PDB entry 1K5G | X-ray diffraction, 3.10 A resolution | chains A and C of the 3 polymer chains in the assembly

# Chain A
Protein: GTP-binding nuclear protein RAN
Source organism: Homo sapiens
UniProt: P62826 (RAN_HUMAN); residues 1-216 here = UniProt positions 1-216
Amino-acid sequence (216 residues; numbered 1 to 216; the number before each row is that of its first residue):
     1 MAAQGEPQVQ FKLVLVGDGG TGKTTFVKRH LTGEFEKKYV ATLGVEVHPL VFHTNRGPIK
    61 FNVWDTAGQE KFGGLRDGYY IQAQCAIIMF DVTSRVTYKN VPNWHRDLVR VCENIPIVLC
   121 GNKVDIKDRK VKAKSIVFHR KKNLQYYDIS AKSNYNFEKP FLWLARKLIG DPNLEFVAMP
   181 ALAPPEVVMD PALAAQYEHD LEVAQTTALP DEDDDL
Unresolved in the structure: 1-7, 214-216
Bound ions: Mg2+: Thr24, Thr42 (together with GDP, aluminium fluoride)
Residues lining bound ligands:
  - aluminium fluoride (AF3): Gly19, Gly20, Lys23, Tyr39, Ala41, Thr42, Thr66, Ala67, Gly68, Gln69
  - GDP: Asp18, Gly19, Gly20, Thr21, Gly22, Lys23, Thr24, Thr25, Phe35, Glu36, Lys37, Lys38, Tyr39, Val40, Thr42, Asp65, Thr66, Asn122, Lys123, Asp125, Ile126, Ser150, Ala151, Lys152
UniProt features mapped onto this chain:
  - region: Lys37 to Val45 (Switch-I), Gly68 to Gln84 (Switch-II), Asp211 to Leu216 (Interaction with RANBP1)
  - binding site (GTP): Asp18 to Thr25, Glu36 to Thr42, Gly68, Asn122 to Asp125, Ser150 to Lys152
  - site: Gln69 (Essential for GTP hydrolysis)
  - modified residue: Ala2 (N-acetylalanine), Thr24 (Phosphothreonine), Lys37 (N6-acetyllysine), Lys60 (N6-acetyllysine), Lys71 (N6-acetyllysine), Lys99 (N6-acetyllysine), Lys134 (N6-acetyllysine), Lys159 (N6-acetyllysine)
  - cross-link (Glycyl lysine isopeptide (Lys-Gly)): Lys71 (interchain with G-Cter in SUMO2), Lys152 (interchain with G-Cter in SUMO2)
  - mutagenesis: Gly19 (G19V: Blocks DNA replication; when associated with L-69), Thr24 (T24L: Has low binding affinity for GTP and GDP. Almost completely abolishes interaction with BIRC5; T24N: Has low binding affinity for GTP and GDP. Decreases nuclear import of proteins and RNA ...), Thr25 (T25A: Minor effect on the interaction with the alpha phosphate group of bound GTP), Lys37 (K37Q: Mimics acetylation; enhances the nuclear export of RELA/p65; K37R: Decreased acetylation), Tyr39 (Y39A: Abolishes steric hindrance that traps the essential Q-69 in an unreactive position, and causes slow GTP hydrolysis in wild-type ...), Gln69 (Q69L: Strongly decreased GTPase activity. Probably locked in the GTP-bound form. Loss of interaction with NUTF2. Decreases nuclear location and leads to cytoplasmic location during interphase ...), Glu70 (E70A: Strongly decreases the relase of bound GDP), Arg76 (R76E: Probable loss of interaction with NUTF2. Loss of transport to the nucleus), Lys134 (K134Q: Loss of normal mitotic chromosome segregation and defective mitotic spindle orientation; K134R: Loss of normal mitotic chromosome segregation and formation of sister chromatid bridges), Asp211 to Leu216 (No effect on GTPase activity. Abolishes interaction with RANBP1)

# Chain C
Protein: Ran GTPase activating protein 1
Source organism: Schizosaccharomyces pombe
UniProt: P41391 (RNA1_SCHPO); residue numbers follow UniProt; this construct covers 1-386
Amino-acid sequence (386 residues; each row starts with the number of its first residue):
     1 MARFSIEGKS LKLDAITTED EKSVFAVLLE DDSVKEIVLS GNTIGTEAAR WLSENIASKK
    61 DLEIAEFSDI FTGRVKDEIP EALRLLLQAL LKCPKLHTVR LSDNAFGPTA QEPLIDFLSK
   121 HTPLEHLYLH NNGLGPQAGA KIARALQELA VNKKAKNAPP LRSIICGRNR LENGSMKEWA
   181 KTFQSHRLLH TVKMVQNGIR PEGIEHLLLE GLAYCQELKV LDLQDNTFTH LGSSALAIAL
   241 KSWPNLRELG LNDCLLSARG AAAVVDAFSK LENIGLQTLR LQYNEIELDA VRTLKTVIDE
   301 KMPDLLFLEL NGNRFSEEDD VVDEIREVFS TRGRGELDEL DDMEELTDEE EEDEEEEAES
   361 QSPEPETSEE EKEDKELADE LSKAHI
Unresolved in the structure: 1, 346-386

# Interface between chain A and chain C
Residue-residue contacts (52):
  Asp18(A) - Arg168(C)  salt bridge
  Gly20(A) - Arg170(C)  hydrogen bond (backbone-side chain)
  Tyr39(A) - Gly133(C)
  Tyr39(A) - Gly135(C)
  Tyr39(A) - Asn169(C)
  Tyr39(A) - Arg170(C)
  Ala41(A) - Gly107(C)
  Ala41(A) - Thr109(C)
  Ala41(A) - Gly133(C)
  Leu43(A) - Arg74(C)
  Leu43(A) - Val75(C)
  Leu43(A) - Lys76(C)
  Leu43(A) - Ile79(C)  hydrophobic
  Leu43(A) - Ala105(C)
  Leu43(A) - Phe106(C)
  Leu43(A) - Thr109(C)
  Gly44(A) - Arg74(C)  hydrogen bond (backbone-backbone)
  Val45(A) - Val75(C)
  Gly68(A) - Asn131(C)
  Gln69(A) - Asp103(C)
  Gln69(A) - Asn104(C)
  Gln69(A) - Ala105(C)
  Gln69(A) - Asn131(C)
  Gln69(A) - Asn132(C)
  Gln69(A) - Gly133(C)
  Glu70(A) - Thr72(C)
  Glu70(A) - Gly73(C)  hydrogen bond (side chain-backbone)
  Lys71(A) - Thr72(C)
  Leu75(A) - Gly41(C)
  Leu75(A) - Asn42(C)
  Leu75(A) - Thr43(C)
  Leu75(A) - Thr72(C)
  Tyr79(A) - Gly73(C)
  Asp91(A) - Arg170(C)  salt bridge
  Thr93(A) - Asp225(C)
  Ser94(A) - Gln196(C)  hydrogen bond
  Ser94(A) - Asp225(C)  hydrogen bond
  Arg95(A) - Asp225(C)  hydrogen bond (backbone-side chain)
  Arg95(A) - Asp253(C)
  Arg95(A) - Tyr283(C)
  Val96(A) - Gln196(C)
  Val96(A) - Gln224(C)
  Val96(A) - Asp225(C)  hydrogen bond (backbone-side chain)
  Val96(A) - Asp253(C)
  Lys123(A) - Arg170(C)
  Asp128(A) - Arg200(C)  salt bridge
  Asp128(A) - Thr229(C)
  Lys130(A) - Asp225(C)  salt bridge
  Lys130(A) - Asn226(C)
  Lys130(A) - Thr227(C)
  Lys130(A) - Asp253(C)  hydrogen bond (side chain-backbone)
  Lys130(A) - Leu255(C)
Also at the interface, not in a pair above, chain A (30 interface residues in all): Lys38, Val40, Thr42, Glu46, Ala67, Thr97, Asn100, Lys127, Arg129
Also at the interface, not in a pair above, chain C (39 interface residues in all): Ser10, Asp69, Phe71, Pro80, Pro108, Pro136, Gln137

# Overview
30 residues of chain A and 39 residues of chain C are in contact; the contacts include 8 hydrogen bonds and 4
salt bridges. Polar contacts include Asp18(A)-Arg168(C), Asp91(A)-Arg170(C) and Asp128(A)-Arg200(C). Ligands
of chain A: GDP and aluminium fluoride.
Chain A is GTP-binding nuclear protein RAN (Homo sapiens) and chain C is Ran GTPase activating protein 1
(Schizosaccharomyces pombe); the structure, Crystal structure of Ran-GDP-AlFx-RanBP1-RanGAP complex, was
determined by X-ray diffraction, deposited together with 1K5D.
